6HK1 - chains A and E; structure by X-ray diffraction, 2.55 A resolution.

== Chain A (and E) ==
Protein: Thiazole synthase
Source organism: Methanothermococcus thermolithotrophicus
Notes: chain E of this document is another copy of the same molecule, construct and numbering; everything in this record applies to it too
Sequence (261 residues; numbered 1 to 261; the number before each row is that of its first residue):
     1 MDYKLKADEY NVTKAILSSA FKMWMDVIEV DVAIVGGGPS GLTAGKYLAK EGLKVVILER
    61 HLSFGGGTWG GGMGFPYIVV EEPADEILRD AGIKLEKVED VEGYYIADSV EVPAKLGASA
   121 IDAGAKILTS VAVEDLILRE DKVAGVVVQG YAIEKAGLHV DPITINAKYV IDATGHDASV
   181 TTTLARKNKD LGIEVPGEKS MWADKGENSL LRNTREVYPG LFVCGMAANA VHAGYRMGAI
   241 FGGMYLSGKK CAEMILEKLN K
Ion coordination: terbium(III) ion site 1 near Glu29 (its only coordinating residue here); terbium(III) ion site 2 near Glu82 (its only coordinating residue here); terbium(III) ion site 3 near Asp177 (its only coordinating residue here); terbium(III) ion site 4 near Glu257 (its only coordinating residue here)
Residues lining bound ligands: 48F ([[(2R,3S,4R,5R)-5-(6-aminopurin-9-yl)-3,4-bis(oxidanyl)oxolan-2-yl]methoxy-oxidanyl-phosphoryl] [(2R,3R)-2,3,5-tris(oxidanyl)-4-oxidanylidene-pentyl] hydrogen phosphate): Val35, Gly36, Gly37, Gly38, Pro39, Ser40, Gly41, Leu58, Glu59, Arg60, His61, Gly65, Gly66, Gly67, Val131, Ala132, Val133, His159, Asp161, Ala173, Thr174, Gly175, Ser179, Gly225, Met226, Met237, Gly238, Ile240, Phe241, Met244

== Chain A / chain E interface ==
Contacting residue pairs (44; chain A residue first):
  Glu9(A) with Ile137(E); Arg139(E), salt bridge; Thr164(E), hydrogen bond (backbone-side chain); Asn166(E)
  Tyr10(A) with Ile28(E), hydrophobic; Glu29(E); Asn166(E)
  Thr13(A) with Ile28(E); Ile163(E); Thr164(E), hydrogen bond
  Lys14(A) with Met25(E); Ile28(E)
  Leu17(A) with Trp24(E), hydrophobic; Met25(E), hydrophobic; Ile28(E), hydrophobic
  Ser18(A) with Phe21(E); Met25(E)
  Phe21(A) with Leu17(E); Phe21(E), hydrophobic
  Lys22(A) with Phe21(E)
  Trp24(A) with Leu17(E), hydrophobic
  Met25(A) with Lys14(E); Leu17(E), hydrophobic; Ser18(E)
  Ile28(A) with Tyr10(E), hydrophobic; Thr13(E); Lys14(E); Leu17(E), hydrophobic
  Glu29(A) with Tyr10(E)
  Ile137(A) with Glu9(E)
  Arg139(A) with Glu9(E), salt bridge
  Tyr151(A) with Leu158(E), hydrophobic
  Ala152(A) with Ala152(E); Ile153(E); Leu158(E), hydrophobic
  Ile153(A) with Ala152(E)
  Lys155(A) with Ala156(E), hydrogen bond (side chain-backbone)
  Ala156(A) with Lys155(E), hydrogen bond (backbone-side chain)
  Leu158(A) with Tyr151(E), hydrophobic; Ala152(E), hydrophobic
  Ile163(A) with Thr13(E)
  Thr164(A) with Glu9(E), hydrogen bond (side chain-backbone); Thr13(E), hydrogen bond
  Asn166(A) with Tyr10(E)
Other interface residues (no listed pair), chain A (27 interface residues in all): Leu62, Ser130, His159, Val160
Other interface residues (no listed pair), chain E (27 interface residues in all): Ala20, Leu62, Ser130, His159, Val160

== In short ==
The chain A/chain E interface involves 27 residues from each chain; the contacts include 6 hydrogen bonds and
2 salt bridges. Polar pairs include Glu9(A)-Arg139(E), Glu9(A)-Thr164(E) and Thr13(A)-Thr164(E). Ligands of
chain A: compound 48F.
Both chains are Thiazole synthase (Methanothermococcus thermolithotrophicus). Entry 6HK1 (Crystal structure of
the Thiazole synthase from Methanothermococcus thermolithotrophicus co-crystallized with Tb-Xo4) was
determined by X-ray diffraction together with 6HF6 and 6HF7 from the same study.
